Entry 7B9F (electron microscopy, 3.00 A resolution); this record covers chains D and B of the 5 polymer chains in the assembly.

# Chain D
Protein: EccD5
Source organism: Mycobacterium xenopi RIVM700367
Reference sequence: I0RSS8 (I0RSS8_MYCXE); residues 1-502 here = UniProt positions 1-502
Chain sequence (502 residues; row label = number of the first residue in the row):
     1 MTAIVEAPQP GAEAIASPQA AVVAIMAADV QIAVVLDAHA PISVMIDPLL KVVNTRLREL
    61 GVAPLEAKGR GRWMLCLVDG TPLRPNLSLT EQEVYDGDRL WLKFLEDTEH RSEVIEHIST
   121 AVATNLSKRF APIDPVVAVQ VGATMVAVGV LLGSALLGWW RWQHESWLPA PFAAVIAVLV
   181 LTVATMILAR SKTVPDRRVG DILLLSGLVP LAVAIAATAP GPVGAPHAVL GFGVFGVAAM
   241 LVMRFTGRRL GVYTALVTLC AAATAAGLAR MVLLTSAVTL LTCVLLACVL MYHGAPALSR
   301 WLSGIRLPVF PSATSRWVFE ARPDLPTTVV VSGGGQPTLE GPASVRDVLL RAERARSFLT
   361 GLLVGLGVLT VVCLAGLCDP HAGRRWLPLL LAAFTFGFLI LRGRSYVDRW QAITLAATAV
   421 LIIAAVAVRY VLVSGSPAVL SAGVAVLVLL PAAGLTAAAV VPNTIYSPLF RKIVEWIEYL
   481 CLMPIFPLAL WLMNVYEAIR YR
Disordered / not traced: 1-17

# Chain B
Protein: EccB5
Source organism: Mycobacterium xenopi RIVM700367
Reference sequence: I0RZH9 (I0RZH9_MYCXE); residues 1-506 here = UniProt positions 1-506
Chain sequence (506 residues; numbered 1 to 506; the number before each row is that of its first residue):
     1 MPSEQRGQHR SGYGLGLSTR TQVTGYQFLA RRTAMALTRW RVRMEVEPGR RQVLAVVASV
    61 SAAGVICLGA LLWSFISPSG QMGESPIIAD RDSGALYVRV GDTLYPALNL ASARLIAGRA
   121 ENPHKVRSSQ IAEQPHGPMV GIPGAPSDIS PTSPASSSWL VCDAVTAAQG VGAPASVTVT
   181 VIDGTPDLSG RRHVLSGSDA VVLRYGNDTW VIRQGRRSRI DAANRAVLLP LGLTPEQVKQ
   241 ASPMSRALYD ALPVGPELAV PKVPDAGKPA NFPGAPAPVG AVLVTPQISG PQQYSVVLPD
   301 GVQTISPIVA QILQNAGTPA GSMPVVVAPA TLARMPVVHG LDLSAYPDSP LNVVNMKENP
   361 ATCWWWEKTA GEERARTQVV SGPTVPIATS DTNKVVSLVK ADNTGREADR VYYGPNYANF
   421 VVVTGNDPAA STAESLWLLS KSGVRFGVDN SREARTALGL TSTPSPAPWV ALRLLAPGPM
   481 LSRADALVRH DTLPTDTNPA ELAVPK
Disordered / not traced: 1-11, 75-506

# Chain D / chain B interface
Contacting residue pairs (36):
  Leu290(D) - Val56(B)  hydrophobic
  His293(D) - Val56(B)
  Pro296(D) - Leu37(B)
  Pro296(D) - Thr38(B)
  Ser299(D) - Leu37(B)
  Arg300(D) - Tyr26(B)  hydrogen bond
  Arg300(D) - Thr33(B)
  Leu307(D) - Tyr26(B)  hydrophobic
  Leu307(D) - Leu29(B)
  Leu307(D) - Ala30(B)
  Leu307(D) - Thr33(B)
  Phe310(D) - Tyr26(B)  hydrophobic
  Ala355(D) - Leu37(B)  hydrophobic
  Arg402(D) - Gln52(B)
  Ser405(D) - Thr38(B)
  Ser405(D) - Arg39(B)
  Tyr406(D) - Thr38(B)
  Val407(D) - Thr38(B)  hydrogen bond (backbone-backbone)
  Val407(D) - Arg39(B)
  Val407(D) - Trp40(B)  hydrophobic
  Asp408(D) - Trp40(B)
  Glu478(D) - Gln52(B)  hydrogen bond
  Tyr479(D) - Arg51(B)
  Leu482(D) - Ala55(B)  hydrophobic
  Leu482(D) - Val56(B)
  Leu482(D) - Ser59(B)
  Met483(D) - Ala55(B)
  Met483(D) - Ser59(B)  hydrogen bond (backbone-side chain)
  Phe486(D) - Ser59(B)
  Phe486(D) - Val60(B)  hydrophobic
  Leu490(D) - Ala63(B)  hydrophobic
  Tyr496(D) - Ala63(B)  hydrogen bond (side chain-backbone)
  Tyr496(D) - Ile66(B)  hydrophobic
  Ile499(D) - Cys67(B)  hydrophobic
  Ile499(D) - Leu71(B)  hydrophobic
  Arg500(D) - Ser74(B)  hydrogen bond
Interface residues without a listed pair, chain D (27 interface residues in all): Pro308, Ser312, Arg356, Leu359, Pro487
Interface residues without a listed pair, chain B (25 interface residues in all): Leu17, Gln22, Gly25, Ala34, Pro48, Ala70

# Summary
27 residues of chain D and 25 residues of chain B are in contact; the contacts include 6 hydrogen bonds. Polar
contacts include Arg300(D)-Tyr26(B), Glu478(D)-Gln52(B) and Met483(D)-Ser59(B).
Chain D is EccD5 and chain B is EccB5, both from Mycobacterium xenopi RIVM700367; the structure, Structure of
the mycobacterial ESX-5 Type VII Secretion System hexameric pore complex, was determined by electron
microscopy together with 7B7J and 7B9S from the same study.
